5GAI - chains C and R of the 27 polymer chains in the assembly; structure by electron microscopy, 10.50 A resolution (very low resolution: no residue pairs are listed; an interface is given only as per-side residue counts).

[Chain C]
Protein: Portal protein
Organism: Enterobacteria phage P22
Reference sequence: P26744 (PORTL_BPP22); aligned to UniProt positions 5-721 over residues 5-721 (the alignment contains insertions or deletions, so no single offset holds)
Amino-acid sequence (721 residues; each row starts with the number of its first residue):
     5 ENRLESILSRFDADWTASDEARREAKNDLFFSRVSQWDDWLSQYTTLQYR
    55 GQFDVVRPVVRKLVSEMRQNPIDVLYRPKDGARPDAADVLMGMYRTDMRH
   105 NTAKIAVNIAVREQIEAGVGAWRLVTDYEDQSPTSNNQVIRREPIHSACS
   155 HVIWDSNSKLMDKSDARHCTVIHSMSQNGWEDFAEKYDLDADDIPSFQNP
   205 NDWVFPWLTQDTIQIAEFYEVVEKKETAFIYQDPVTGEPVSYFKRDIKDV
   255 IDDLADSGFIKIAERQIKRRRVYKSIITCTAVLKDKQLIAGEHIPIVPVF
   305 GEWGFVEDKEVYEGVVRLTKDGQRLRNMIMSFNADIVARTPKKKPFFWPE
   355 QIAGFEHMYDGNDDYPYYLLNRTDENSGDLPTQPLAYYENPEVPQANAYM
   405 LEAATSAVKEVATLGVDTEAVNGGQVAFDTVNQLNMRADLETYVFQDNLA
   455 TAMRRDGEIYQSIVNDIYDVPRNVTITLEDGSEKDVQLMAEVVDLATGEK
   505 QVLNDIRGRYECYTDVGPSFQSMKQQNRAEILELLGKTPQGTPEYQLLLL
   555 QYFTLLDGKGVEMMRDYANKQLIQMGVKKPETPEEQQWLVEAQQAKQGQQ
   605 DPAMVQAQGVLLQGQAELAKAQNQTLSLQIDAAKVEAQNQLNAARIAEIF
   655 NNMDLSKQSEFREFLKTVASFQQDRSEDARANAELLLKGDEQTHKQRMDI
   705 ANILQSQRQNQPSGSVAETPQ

[Chain R]
Protein: Peptidoglycan hydrolase gp4
Organism: Enterobacteria phage P22
Reference sequence: P26746 (EXLYS_BPP22); residues 14-159 here correspond to UniProt positions 5-150 (UniProt number = residue number - 9)
Amino-acid sequence (146 residues; each row starts with the number of its first residue):
    14 TKGDLVRAALRKLGVASDATLTDVEPQSMQDAVDDLEAMMAEWYQDGKGI
    64 ITGYVFSDDENPPAEGDDHGLRSSAVSAVFHNLACRIAPDYALEATAKII
   114 ATAKYGKELLYKQTAISRAKRAPYPSRMPTGSGNSFPNLNEWHYFP
Differences from the reference sequence: engineered mutation Pro150 (Ala141 in P26746)

[Chain C / chain R interface]
At this resolution (10 A) residue pairs are not listed: 21 residues of chain C and 17 of chain R lie at the interface.

[Overview]
21 residues of chain C face 17 of chain R across their interface.
Here chain C is Portal protein and chain R is Peptidoglycan hydrolase gp4, both from Enterobacteria phage P22.
Entry 5GAI (Probabilistic Structural Models of Mature P22 Bacteriophage Portal, Hub, and Tailspike proteins)
was determined by electron microscopy.
